PDB entry 6IR5 | X-ray diffraction, 2.60 A resolution | chains B and D of the 4 polymer chains in the assembly

Chain B (and D):
Molecule: VP1 Capsid protein
Notes: fragment: P domain; chain D of this document is another copy of the same molecule, construct and numbering; everything in this record applies to it too
UniProt: Q66296 (Q66296_9CALI); residue numbers follow UniProt; this construct covers 222-543
Chain sequence (327 residues; numbered 217 to 543; the number before each row is that of its first residue):
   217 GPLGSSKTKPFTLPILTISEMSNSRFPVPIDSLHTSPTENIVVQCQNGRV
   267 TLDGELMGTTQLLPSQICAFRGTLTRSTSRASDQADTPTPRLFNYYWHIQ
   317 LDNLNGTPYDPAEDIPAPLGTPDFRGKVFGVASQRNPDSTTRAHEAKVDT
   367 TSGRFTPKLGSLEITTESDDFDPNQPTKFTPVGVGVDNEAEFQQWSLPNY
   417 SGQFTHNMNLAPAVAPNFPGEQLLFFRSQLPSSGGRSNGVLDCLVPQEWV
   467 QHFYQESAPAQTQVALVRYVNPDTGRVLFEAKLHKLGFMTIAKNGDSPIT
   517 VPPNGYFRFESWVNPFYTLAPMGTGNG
Not modelled in the structure: 217-223, 295-307, 539-543 (chain D: 217-222, 294-307, 539-543)
Construct notes: expression tag (217-221)

Chain B / chain D interface:
Contacting residue pairs (85):
  Pro230(B) - Gln471(D)
  Ile231(B) - Gln471(D)  hydrogen bond (backbone-side chain)
  Leu232(B) - Gln471(D)
  Ser235(B) - Leu279(D)
  Ser235(B) - Leu320(D)
  Glu236(B) - Leu278(D)
  Glu236(B) - Leu279(D)
  Met237(B) - Leu279(D)
  Ser238(B) - Leu279(D)
  Ser238(B) - Pro280(D)
  Pro243(B) - Ser281(D)
  Val244(B) - Ser281(D)
  Pro245(B) - Leu279(D)  hydrophobic
  Pro245(B) - Ser281(D)
  Pro245(B) - Gln282(D)
  Pro245(B) - Arg287(D)
  Asp247(B) - Arg287(D)  salt bridge
  Leu278(B) - Leu232(D)  hydrophobic
  Leu278(B) - Glu236(D)
  Leu279(B) - Ser235(D)
  Leu279(B) - Glu236(D)
  Leu279(B) - Met237(D)
  Leu279(B) - Ser238(D)
  Leu279(B) - Pro245(D)  hydrophobic
  Pro280(B) - Ser238(D)
  Pro280(B) - Pro280(D)  hydrophobic
  Ser281(B) - Pro243(D)
  Ser281(B) - Val244(D)
  Ser281(B) - Pro245(D)
  Gln282(B) - Pro245(D)
  Asn321(B) - Ser235(D)
  Phe345(B) - Val347(D)  hydrophobic
  Phe345(B) - Ala359(D)  hydrophobic
  Val347(B) - Phe345(D)  hydrophobic
  Val347(B) - Val347(D)  hydrophobic
  Val347(B) - Val398(D)  hydrophobic
  Ser349(B) - Pro447(D)
  Arg351(B) - Gln445(D)
  Arg351(B) - Leu446(D)  hydrogen bond (side chain-backbone)
  Arg351(B) - Ser448(D)
  Arg351(B) - Ser453(D)  hydrogen bond (side chain-backbone)
  Arg351(B) - Asn454(D)  hydrogen bond (side chain-backbone)
  Arg351(B) - Gly455(D)
  Asp354(B) - Arg452(D)  hydrogen bond (backbone-side chain)
  Ser355(B) - Gly451(D)
  Ser355(B) - Arg452(D)
  Thr356(B) - Gly451(D)
  Thr356(B) - Arg452(D)
  Thr357(B) - Ser448(D)  hydrogen bond
  Thr357(B) - Gly450(D)  hydrogen bond (side chain-backbone)
  Thr357(B) - Gly451(D)  hydrogen bond (side chain-backbone)
  Thr357(B) - Ser453(D)
  Arg358(B) - Ser448(D)
  Arg358(B) - Ser449(D)
  Ala359(B) - Phe345(D)  hydrophobic
  Ala359(B) - Ser448(D)
  Ala359(B) - Ser449(D)
  His360(B) - Glu361(D)
  Glu361(B) - His360(D)
  Glu361(B) - Glu361(D)  hydrogen bond (backbone-side chain)
  Thr396(B) - Val398(D)
  Val398(B) - Thr396(D)
  Gln445(B) - Arg351(D)
  Gln445(B) - Lys394(D)  hydrogen bond (backbone-side chain)
  Leu446(B) - Arg351(D)  hydrogen bond (backbone-side chain)
  Pro447(B) - Ser349(D)
  Ser448(B) - Arg351(D)
  Ser448(B) - Thr357(D)  hydrogen bond
  Ser448(B) - Arg358(D)
  Ser448(B) - Ala359(D)
  Ser449(B) - Arg358(D)
  Ser449(B) - Ala359(D)
  Gly450(B) - Thr357(D)  hydrogen bond (backbone-side chain)
  Gly451(B) - Ser355(D)
  Gly451(B) - Thr356(D)
  Gly451(B) - Thr357(D)  hydrogen bond (backbone-side chain)
  Arg452(B) - Ser355(D)
  Ser453(B) - Arg351(D)  hydrogen bond (backbone-side chain)
  Ser453(B) - Thr357(D)
  Asn454(B) - Arg351(D)  hydrogen bond (backbone-side chain)
  Gly455(B) - Arg351(D)
  Gln467(B) - Glu464(D)
  Gln471(B) - Pro230(D)
  Gln471(B) - Ile231(D)  hydrogen bond (side chain-backbone)
  Gln471(B) - Leu232(D)
Other interface residues (no listed pair), chain B (47 interface residues in all): Pro397, Glu464, Tyr470
Other interface residues (no listed pair), chain D (49 interface residues in all): Gln350, Asp354, Pro397, Gln467, Tyr470

Overview:
47 residues of chain B and 49 residues of chain D are in contact; the contacts include 17 hydrogen bonds and 1
salt bridge. Polar contacts include Asp247(B)-Arg287(D), Ile231(B)-Gln471(D) and Arg351(B)-Leu446(D).
Both chains are VP1 Capsid protein. Entry 6IR5 (P domain of GII.3-TV24) was determined by X-ray diffraction,
deposited together with 6IS5 and 6J0Q.
